Entry 8BCM (electron microscopy, 2.15 A resolution); this record covers chains D and B of the 16 polymer chains in the assembly.

== Chain D ==
Protein: Ribulose 1,5-bisphosphate carboxylase small subunit
Source organism: Synechococcus elongatus PCC 7942
Notes: EC 4.1.1.39; fragment: Rubisco small subunit
Reference sequence: Q31NB2 (Q31NB2_SYNE7); residues 1-111 here = UniProt positions 1-111
Amino-acid sequence (111 residues; row label = number of the first residue in the row):
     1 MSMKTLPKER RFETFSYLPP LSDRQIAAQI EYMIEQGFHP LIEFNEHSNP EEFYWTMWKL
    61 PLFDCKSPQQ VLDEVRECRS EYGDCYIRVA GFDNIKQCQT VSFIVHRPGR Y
Not modelled in the structure: 1-7, 109-111

== Chain B ==
Protein: Ribulose bisphosphate carboxylase large chain
Source organism: Synechococcus elongatus PCC 7942
Notes: EC 4.1.1.39; fragment: Rubisco large subunit
Reference sequence: Q31NB3 (RBL_SYNE7); residues 4-475 here correspond to UniProt positions 1-472 (UniProt number = residue number - 3)
Amino-acid sequence (472 residues; row label = number of the first residue in the row):
     4 MPKTQSAAGY KAGVKDYKLT YYTPDYTPKD TDLLAAFRFS PQPGVPADEA GAAIAAESST
    64 GTWTTVWTDL LTDMDRYKGK CYHIEPVQGE ENSYFAFIAY PLDLFEEGSV TNILTSIVGN
   124 VFGFKAIRSL RLEDIRFPVA LVKTFQGPPH GIQVERDLLN KYGRPMLGCT IKPKLGLSAK
   184 NYGRAVYECL RGGLDFTKDD ENINSQPFQR WRDRFLFVAD AIHKSQAETG EIKGHYLNVT
   244 APTCEEMMKR AEFAKELGMP IIMHDFLTAG FTANTTLAKW CRDNGVLLHI HRAMHAVIDR
   304 QRNHGIHFRV LAKCLRLSGG DHLHSGTVVG KLEGDKASTL GFVDLMREDH IEADRSRGVF
   364 FTQDWASMPG VLPVASGGIH VWHMPALVEI FGDDSVLQFG GGTLGHPWGN APGATANRVA
   424 LEACVQARNE GRDLYREGGD ILREAGKWSP ELAAALDLWK EIKFEFETMD KL
Not modelled in the structure: 4-19, 66-67, 332-337, 404-411, 462-475

== How chain D and chain B interact ==
Pairs across the interface (56):
  E9(D) with E231(B)
  R10(D) with A230(B), hydrogen bond (side chain-backbone); E231(B); T232(B); G233(B)
  R11(D) with T232(B), hydrogen bond (backbone-backbone); E234(B)
  F12(D) with E234(B); R421(B)
  E13(D) with L162(B); N163(B); K164(B), salt bridge; R167(B), salt bridge; E234(B); I235(B); R421(B), hydrogen bond (backbone-side chain); E425(B)
  T14(D) with Y165(B), hydrogen bond (side chain-backbone); R167(B); E425(B)
  F15(D) with E425(B), hydrogen bond (backbone-side chain); V428(B), hydrophobic; Q429(B)
  Y17(D) with G195(B); G196(B); E234(B); R421(B); V422(B); E425(B), hydrogen bond (backbone-side chain); W451(B)
  L18(D) with V422(B); E425(B); A426(B); Q429(B); W451(B), hydrophobic
  P19(D) with W451(B)
  L21(D) with Q429(B)
  Q25(D) with Q429(B)
  A28(D) with E433(B)
  Q29(D) with Q429(B); N432(B), hydrogen bond; E433(B)
  Y32(D) with N432(B)
  P50(D) with G233(B); E234(B); I235(B)
  E51(D) with Q229(B), hydrogen bond
  F53(D) with D160(B); L161(B)
  K96(D) with Q156(B); D397(B), salt bridge
  Q97(D) with Q156(B)
  C98(D) with Q156(B), hydrogen bond
  Q99(D) with Y165(B)
  T100(D) with G166(B), hydrogen bond (backbone-backbone)
  S102(D) with Y165(B)
Other interface residues (no listed pair), chain D (29 interface residues in all): S16, N49, E52, R88, V101
Other interface residues (no listed pair), chain B (32 interface residues in all): R159, R194, T418, R431

== Overview ==
Chain D and chain B form an interface of 29 and 32 residues respectively, with 10 hydrogen bonds and 3 salt
bridges. Among the polar pairs are E13(D)-K164(B), E13(D)-R167(B) and K96(D)-D397(B).
Here chain D is Ribulose 1,5-bisphosphate carboxylase small subunit and chain B is Ribulose bisphosphate
carboxylase large chain, both from Synechococcus elongatus PCC 7942. Entry 8BCM (Structure of Synechococcus
elongatus PCC 7942 Rubisco recombinantly expressed from E.coli) was determined by electron microscopy.
